7X7R - chains C and A of the 3 polymer chains in the assembly; structure by electron microscopy, 3.50 A resolution.

== Chain C ==
Molecule: 36-nt RNA strand
From: Candidatus Scalindua brodae
Sequence (36 nucleotides; numbered -19 to 17; 1 number in that range is skipped by the numbering (no residue carries it; nothing is unmodelled there); the number before each row is that of its first residue; numbers below 1 keep their minus sign (G-19 is residue -19)):
   -19 GGACUUAAUGUCACGGUAC
     1 CCAAUUUUCUGCCCCGG

== Chain A ==
Molecule: RAMP superfamily protein
From: Candidatus Scalindua brodae
Notes: engineered mutation(s): T456A, D698A
Amino-acid sequence (1722 residues; numbered 1 to 1722; the number before each row is that of its first residue):
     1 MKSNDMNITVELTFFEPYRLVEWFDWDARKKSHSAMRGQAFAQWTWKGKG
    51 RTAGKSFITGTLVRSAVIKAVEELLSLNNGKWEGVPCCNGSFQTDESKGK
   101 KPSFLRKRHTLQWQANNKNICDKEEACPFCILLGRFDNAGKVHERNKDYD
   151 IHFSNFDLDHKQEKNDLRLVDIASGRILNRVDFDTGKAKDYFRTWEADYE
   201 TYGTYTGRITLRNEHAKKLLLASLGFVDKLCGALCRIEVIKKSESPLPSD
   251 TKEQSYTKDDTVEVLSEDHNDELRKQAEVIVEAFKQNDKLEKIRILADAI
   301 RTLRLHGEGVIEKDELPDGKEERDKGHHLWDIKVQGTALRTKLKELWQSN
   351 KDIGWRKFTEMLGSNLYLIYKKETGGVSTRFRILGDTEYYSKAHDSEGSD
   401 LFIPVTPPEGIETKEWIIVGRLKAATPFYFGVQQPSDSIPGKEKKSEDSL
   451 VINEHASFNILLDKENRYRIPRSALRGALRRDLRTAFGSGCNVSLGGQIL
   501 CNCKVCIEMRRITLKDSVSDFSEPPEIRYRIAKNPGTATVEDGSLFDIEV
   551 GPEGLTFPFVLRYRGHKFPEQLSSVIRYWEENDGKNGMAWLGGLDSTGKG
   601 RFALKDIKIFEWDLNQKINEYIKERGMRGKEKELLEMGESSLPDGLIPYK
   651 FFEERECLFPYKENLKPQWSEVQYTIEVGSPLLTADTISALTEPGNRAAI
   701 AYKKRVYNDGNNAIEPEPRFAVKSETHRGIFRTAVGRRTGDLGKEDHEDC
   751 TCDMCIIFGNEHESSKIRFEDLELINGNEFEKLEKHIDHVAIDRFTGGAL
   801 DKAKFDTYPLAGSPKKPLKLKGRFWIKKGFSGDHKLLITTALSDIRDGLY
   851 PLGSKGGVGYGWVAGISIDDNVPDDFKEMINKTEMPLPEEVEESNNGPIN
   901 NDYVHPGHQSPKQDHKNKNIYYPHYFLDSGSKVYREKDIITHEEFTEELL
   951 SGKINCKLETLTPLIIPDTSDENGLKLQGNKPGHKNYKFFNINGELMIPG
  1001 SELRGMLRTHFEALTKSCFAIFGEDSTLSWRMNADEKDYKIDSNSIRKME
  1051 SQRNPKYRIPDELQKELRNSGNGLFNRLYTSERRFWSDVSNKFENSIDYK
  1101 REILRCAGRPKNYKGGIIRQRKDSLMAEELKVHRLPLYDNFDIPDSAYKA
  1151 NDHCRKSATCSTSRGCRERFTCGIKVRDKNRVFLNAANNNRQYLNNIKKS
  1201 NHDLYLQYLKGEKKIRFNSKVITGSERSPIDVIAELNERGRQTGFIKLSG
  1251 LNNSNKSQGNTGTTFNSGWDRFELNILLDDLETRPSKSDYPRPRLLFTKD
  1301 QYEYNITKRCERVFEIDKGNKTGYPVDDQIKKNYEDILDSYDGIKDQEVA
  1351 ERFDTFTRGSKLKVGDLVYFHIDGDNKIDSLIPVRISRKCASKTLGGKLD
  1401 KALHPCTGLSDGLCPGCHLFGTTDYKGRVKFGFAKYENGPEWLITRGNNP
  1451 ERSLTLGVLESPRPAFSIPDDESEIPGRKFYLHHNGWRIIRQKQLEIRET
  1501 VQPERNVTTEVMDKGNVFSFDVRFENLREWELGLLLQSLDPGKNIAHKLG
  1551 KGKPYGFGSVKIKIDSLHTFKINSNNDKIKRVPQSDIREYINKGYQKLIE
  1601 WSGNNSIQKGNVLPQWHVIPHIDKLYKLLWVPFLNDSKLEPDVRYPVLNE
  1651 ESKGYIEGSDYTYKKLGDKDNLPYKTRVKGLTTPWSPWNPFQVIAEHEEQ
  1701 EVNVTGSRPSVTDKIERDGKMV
Unresolved in the structure: 1-4, 241-268, 375-384, 445-453, 881-895, 913-919, 1030-1392, 1602-1611, 1635-1638, 1658-1659, 1690-1722
Metal / ion sites: Zn2+ site 1: Cys88, Cys121, Cys127, Cys130; Zn2+ site 2: Cys491, Cys503, Cys506; Zn2+ site 3: His747, Cys750, Cys752, Cys755; Zn2+ site 4: Cys1406, Cys1414, Cys1417

== Interface between chain C and chain A ==
Pairs across the interface - 248 pairs, chain C then chain A:
  G-19(C) with Arg208(A), salt bridge to the phosphate
  C-16(C) with Lys47(A), sugar contact; Asp157(A), base contact
  U-15(C) with Trp23(A), sugar contact; Thr45(A), phosphate contact; Phe57(A), base contact; Asn155(A), hydrogen bond to the base; Asp157(A), base contact
  U-14(C) with Trp23(A), phosphate contact; Gly60(A), base contact; Thr61(A), sugar contact; Ser154(A), base contact; Asn155(A), hydrogen bond to the base
  A-13(C) with Lys141(A), sugar contact; Glu144(A), base contact; Tyr149(A), hydrogen bond to the base; His152(A), hydrogen bond to the base
  A-12(C) with Gly60(A), base contact; Thr61(A), base contact; Arg64(A), hydrogen bond to the base; Pro102(A), phosphate contact; Ser103(A), phosphate contact; Gly140(A), sugar contact; Lys141(A), sugar contact; Tyr149(A), sugar contact; Ile151(A), base contact; His152(A), base contact; Phe153(A), hydrogen bond to the base
  U-11(C) with Arg64(A), phosphate contact; Ser91(A), hydrogen bond to the base; Phe92(A), hydrogen bond to the base; Gln93(A), hydrogen bond to the base; Thr94(A), base contact; Glu96(A), base contact; Leu133(A), sugar contact; Gly134(A), sugar contact; Arg135(A), sugar contact; Asp137(A), phosphate contact; Ala139(A), phosphate contact; Lys141(A), salt bridge to the phosphate
  G-10(C) with Arg64(A), salt bridge to the phosphate; Phe92(A), hydrogen bond to the base; Thr94(A), hydrogen bond to the base; Pro102(A), phosphate contact; Phe104(A), hydrogen bond to the sugar; Leu105(A), hydrogen bond to the sugar; Arg106(A), phosphate contact; Leu133(A), sugar contact; Asp400(A), hydrogen bond to the base
  U-9(C) with Gln39(A), base contact; Thr61(A), base contact; Leu62(A), base contact; Ser65(A), hydrogen bond to the base; Phe104(A), stacking on the base; Leu105(A), sugar contact; Arg106(A), salt bridge to the phosphate
  C-8(C) with Arg106(A), phosphate contact; Lys107(A), salt bridge to the phosphate; Arg108(A), sugar contact; Gly497(A), base contact; Leu500(A), base contact
  A-7(C) with Arg37(A), hydrogen bond to the sugar; Phe41(A), sugar contact; Ser391(A), base contact; Lys392(A), base contact; Leu495(A), base contact
  C-6(C) with Glu16(A), hydrogen bond to the base; Arg19(A), salt bridge to the phosphate; Lys229(A), hydrogen bond to the sugar; Gly232(A), phosphate contact; Leu234(A), base contact; Arg472(A), salt bridge to the phosphate; Arg476(A), hydrogen bond to the base; Met509(A), phosphate contact; Ile512(A), base contact; Thr513(A), hydrogen bond to the base; Leu514(A), hydrogen bond to the base
  G-5(C) with Lys107(A), base contact; Arg476(A), salt bridge to the phosphate; Ser494(A), hydrogen bond to the base; Leu495(A), base contact; Gly496(A), base contact; Gly497(A), hydrogen bond to the base; Met509(A), phosphate contact; Arg510(A), phosphate contact
  G-4(C) with Arg37(A), hydrogen bond to the base; Leu178(A), sugar contact; Asn179(A), hydrogen bond to the sugar; Arg180(A), phosphate contact; Asp190(A), hydrogen bond to the base; Phe192(A), base contact; Tyr389(A), hydrogen bond to the base; Tyr390(A), base contact; Arg476(A), salt bridge to the phosphate; Arg480(A), salt bridge to the phosphate; Val493(A), sugar contact; Leu495(A), base contact
  U-3(C) with Asn179(A), sugar contact; Arg180(A), phosphate contact; Val181(A), hydrogen bond to the phosphate; Ser473(A), sugar contact; Ala474(A), sugar contact; Gly477(A), phosphate contact; Arg481(A), hydrogen bond to the base; Leu591(A), base contact; Gly592(A), base contact
  A-2(C) with Arg176(A), salt bridge to the phosphate; Ile177(A), sugar contact; Leu178(A), phosphate contact; Asn179(A), hydrogen bond to the base; Ala188(A), base contact; Tyr191(A), base contact; Asp386(A), base contact; Gly431(A), sugar contact; Val432(A), hydrogen bond to the sugar; Pro471(A), phosphate contact; Ser473(A), hydrogen bond to the phosphate
  C-1(C) with Asn179(A), base contact; Val181(A), sugar contact; Gly186(A), hydrogen bond to the sugar; Lys187(A), base contact; Ala188(A), hydrogen bond to the base; Tyr429(A), phosphate contact; Phe430(A), phosphate contact; Gly431(A), hydrogen bond to the phosphate; Gly592(A), sugar contact; Gly593(A), sugar contact
  C1(C) with Gly186(A), sugar contact; Lys187(A), base contact; Gly593(A), phosphate contact; Leu594(A), hydrogen bond to the phosphate; Asp595(A), hydrogen bond to the phosphate; Asn760(A), sugar contact; Glu761(A), base contact; His762(A), sugar contact; Ser764(A), phosphate contact
  C2(C) with Ser596(A), hydrogen bond to the phosphate; Asn760(A), sugar contact; Ser764(A), phosphate contact; Ser765(A), hydrogen bond to the phosphate
  A3(C) with Arg530(A), hydrogen bond to the phosphate; Ala532(A), sugar contact; Phe546(A), base contact; Arg728(A), salt bridge to the phosphate; Arg732(A), salt bridge to the phosphate
  A4(C) with Ile531(A), sugar contact; Lys533(A), hydrogen bond to the sugar; Thr726(A), phosphate contact; Gly729(A), sugar contact; Ile730(A), base contact; Arg732(A), salt bridge to the phosphate; Thr733(A), hydrogen bond to the base
  U5(C) with Tyr529(A), base contact; Arg530(A), phosphate contact; Ile531(A), hydrogen bond to the phosphate; Leu545(A), base contact; Thr684(A), phosphate contact; Ala685(A), hydrogen bond to the sugar; Lys723(A), sugar contact; Glu725(A), phosphate contact; Thr726(A), phosphate contact
  U6(C) with Lys533(A), hydrogen bond to the phosphate; Val540(A), sugar contact; Thr684(A), phosphate contact; Ala685(A), phosphate contact; Thr726(A), phosphate contact; Ser854(A), phosphate contact
  U7(C) with Lys533(A), salt bridge to the phosphate; Thr539(A), base contact; Gly853(A), phosphate contact; Ser854(A), phosphate contact; Lys855(A), phosphate contact; Thr1422(A), base contact; Thr1423(A), base contact; Asp1424(A), hydrogen bond to the base; Tyr1425(A), base contact; Lys1426(A), salt bridge to the phosphate
  U8(C) with Lys855(A), salt bridge to the phosphate; Gly857(A), hydrogen bond to the phosphate; Arg1004(A), salt bridge to the phosphate; Arg1008(A), hydrogen bond to the phosphate; Gly1421(A), hydrogen bond to the sugar; Thr1422(A), sugar contact; Thr1423(A), sugar contact
  C9(C) with Val790(A), hydrogen bond to the sugar; Ala791(A), base contact; Ala803(A), base contact; Phe805(A), base contact; Ser1001(A), sugar contact; Arg1004(A), salt bridge to the phosphate; Arg1008(A), salt bridge to the phosphate; Ile1021(A), phosphate contact
  U10(C) with Val790(A), sugar contact; Ala791(A), phosphate contact; Ile792(A), hydrogen bond to the phosphate; Arg794(A), salt bridge to the phosphate; Ser1001(A), sugar contact; Glu1002(A), phosphate contact; Gly1005(A), base contact; Lys1553(A), hydrogen bond to the base
  G11(C) with Asp788(A), sugar contact; His789(A), phosphate contact; Val790(A), hydrogen bond to the phosphate; Ala799(A), base contact; Lys804(A), base contact; Pro967(A), sugar contact; Thr969(A), hydrogen bond to the base; Tyr987(A), base contact; Pro999(A), phosphate contact; Ser1001(A), phosphate contact; Glu1002(A), phosphate contact
  C12(C) with Ile792(A), sugar contact; Gly797(A), hydrogen bond to the sugar; Gly798(A), base contact; Ala799(A), hydrogen bond to the base; Pro967(A), phosphate contact; Glu1002(A), phosphate contact; Gly1550(A), sugar contact; Lys1551(A), phosphate contact
  C13(C) with Leu1459(A), base contact; Glu1460(A), hydrogen bond to the sugar; Ser1461(A), hydrogen bond to the base; Pro1462(A), phosphate contact; Tyr1481(A), sugar contact; Gly1550(A), phosphate contact; Lys1551(A), phosphate contact; Gly1552(A), hydrogen bond to the phosphate; Lys1553(A), hydrogen bond to the phosphate; Pro1554(A), phosphate contact
  C14(C) with Tyr922(A), sugar contact; His924(A), sugar contact; Val1458(A), base contact; Glu1460(A), base contact; Pro1462(A), phosphate contact; Arg1463(A), sugar contact; Lys1479(A), salt bridge to the phosphate; Tyr1481(A), phosphate contact; Pro1554(A), phosphate contact; Tyr1645(A), hydrogen bond to the phosphate; Tyr1663(A), hydrogen bond to the sugar
  C15(C) with Tyr922(A), hydrogen bond to the phosphate; Arg1463(A), hydrogen bond to the base; Phe1466(A), phosphate contact; Ser1467(A), hydrogen bond to the phosphate; Tyr1663(A), sugar contact
  G16(C) with Arg1463(A), sugar contact; Phe1466(A), phosphate contact; Lys1664(A), base contact
Other interface residues (no listed pair), chain A (189 interface residues in all): Met36, Ala40, Lys55, Thr59, Ile68, Phe402, Gln433, Phe458, Ile499, Cys501, Lys515, Ala538, Leu683, Asp686, Arg737, Phe758, Glu763, Met1006, Gly1427, Ala1465, Tyr1555

== In short ==
33 residues of chain C and 189 residues of chain A are in contact, with 65 hydrogen bonds, 22 salt bridges and
1 aromatic stacking contact. Among the polar pairs are U-15(C)-Asn155(A), U-14(C)-Asn155(A) and
A-13(C)-Tyr149(A).
Chain C is a 36-nt RNA strand and chain A is RAMP superfamily protein, both from Candidatus Scalindua brodae;
the structure, Cryo-EM structure of a bacterial protein, was determined by electron microscopy (same
publication as 7X7A, 7X8A and 7XC7).
